Entry 5WJB (X-ray diffraction, 2.90 A resolution); this record covers chains A and B.

# Chain A (and B)
Protein: Capsid assembly scaffolding protein, Myosin-7
From: Bacillus phage phi29
Notes: fragment: UNP P13848 residues 2-47, UNP P12833 residues 1733-1797; chain B of this document is another copy of the same molecule, construct and numbering; everything in this record applies to it too
UniProt: chimeric construct of P13848, P12883: residues 2-48 from P13848 (SCAF_BPPH2) positions 2-48 (same numbers); residues 1733-1797 from P12883 positions 1733-1797 (same numbers)
Chain sequence (137 residues; row label = number of the first residue in the row; note: 1684 numbers in that range are skipped by the numbering (no residue carries them; nothing is unmodelled there); numbers below 1 keep their minus sign (Met-23 is residue -23)):
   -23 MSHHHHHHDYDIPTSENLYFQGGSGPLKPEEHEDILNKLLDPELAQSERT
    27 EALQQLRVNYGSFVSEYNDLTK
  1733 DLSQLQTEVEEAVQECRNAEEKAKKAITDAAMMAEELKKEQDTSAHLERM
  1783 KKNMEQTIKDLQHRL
Unresolved in the structure: -23 to 1 (chain B: -23 to -9)
Construct notes: expression tag (-23 to 1)

# Chain A / chain B interface
Residue-residue contacts (94; chain A residue first):
  Pro2(A) - Tyr43(B)
  Leu3(A) - Tyr36(B)  hydrogen bond (backbone-side chain)
  Pro5(A) - Val40(B)  hydrophobic
  His8(A) - Leu32(B)
  His8(A) - Tyr36(B)
  Glu9(A) - Arg33(B)  salt bridge
  Leu12(A) - Leu29(B)
  Leu12(A) - Arg33(B)
  Leu15(A) - Arg25(B)  hydrogen bond (backbone-side chain)
  Leu16(A) - Gln22(B)
  Leu16(A) - Arg25(B)
  Leu16(A) - Leu29(B)  hydrophobic
  Pro18(A) - Gln22(B)
  Gln22(A) - Leu16(B)
  Arg25(A) - Arg25(B)
  Leu29(A) - Leu12(B)
  Leu32(A) - His8(B)
  Arg33(A) - Glu9(B)  salt bridge
  Arg33(A) - Leu12(B)
  Asn35(A) - Tyr36(B)  hydrogen bond
  Tyr36(A) - Pro2(B)
  Tyr36(A) - Leu3(B)  hydrogen bond (side chain-backbone)
  Tyr36(A) - His8(B)
  Tyr36(A) - Asn35(B)  hydrogen bond
  Phe39(A) - Tyr36(B)  hydrophobic
  Phe39(A) - Phe39(B)  hydrophobic
  Phe39(A) - Val40(B)  hydrophobic
  Phe39(A) - Tyr43(B)  hydrophobic
  Glu42(A) - Tyr43(B)  hydrogen bond
  Tyr43(A) - Phe39(B)  hydrophobic
  Tyr43(A) - Glu42(B)  hydrogen bond
  Tyr43(A) - Leu46(B)  hydrophobic
  Leu46(A) - Tyr43(B)  hydrophobic
  Leu1734(A) - Asp1733(B)
  Leu1734(A) - Leu1734(B)  hydrophobic
  Leu1734(A) - Leu1737(B)
  Leu1737(A) - Leu1734(B)  hydrophobic
  Leu1737(A) - Leu1737(B)  hydrophobic
  Leu1737(A) - Val1741(B)  hydrophobic
  Gln1738(A) - Leu1737(B)
  Glu1740(A) - Val1741(B)
  Val1741(A) - Leu1737(B)  hydrophobic
  Val1741(A) - Val1741(B)  hydrophobic
  Ala1744(A) - Ala1744(B)  hydrophobic
  Ala1744(A) - Cys1748(B)
  Glu1747(A) - Cys1748(B)
  Cys1748(A) - Glu1747(B)
  Cys1748(A) - Cys1748(B)
  Cys1748(A) - Ala1751(B)  hydrophobic
  Ala1751(A) - Ala1751(B)
  Ala1751(A) - Glu1752(B)
  Ala1751(A) - Ala1755(B)
  Ala1755(A) - Ala1755(B)  hydrophobic
  Ala1755(A) - Ala1758(B)
  Ala1758(A) - Ala1758(B)  hydrophobic
  Ala1758(A) - Ile1759(B)
  Ala1758(A) - Ala1762(B)
  Ile1759(A) - Ala1758(B)  hydrophobic
  Met1765(A) - Met1765(B)
  Met1765(A) - Leu1769(B)  hydrophobic
  Ala1766(A) - Met1765(B)  hydrophobic
  Glu1768(A) - Leu1769(B)
  Leu1769(A) - Met1765(B)  hydrophobic
  Leu1769(A) - Glu1768(B)
  Leu1769(A) - Leu1769(B)
  Leu1769(A) - Glu1772(B)
  Glu1772(A) - Glu1772(B)
  Glu1772(A) - Gln1773(B)
  Glu1772(A) - Ser1776(B)  hydrogen bond
  Gln1773(A) - Glu1772(B)
  Ser1776(A) - Glu1772(B)  hydrogen bond
  Ser1776(A) - Ser1776(B)  hydrogen bond
  Ser1776(A) - Leu1779(B)
  Leu1779(A) - Ser1776(B)
  Leu1779(A) - Leu1779(B)  hydrophobic
  Leu1779(A) - Glu1780(B)
  Met1782(A) - Lys1783(B)
  Lys1783(A) - Met1786(B)
  Met1786(A) - Lys1783(B)
  Met1786(A) - Met1786(B)
  Met1786(A) - Glu1787(B)
  Met1786(A) - Ile1790(B)  hydrophobic
  Glu1787(A) - Met1786(B)
  Ile1790(A) - Met1786(B)  hydrophobic
  Ile1790(A) - Thr1789(B)
  Ile1790(A) - Ile1790(B)  hydrophobic
  Ile1790(A) - Leu1793(B)  hydrophobic
  Leu1793(A) - Ile1790(B)
  Leu1793(A) - Leu1793(B)  hydrophobic
  Leu1793(A) - Gln1794(B)
  Leu1793(A) - Leu1797(B)  hydrophobic
  Leu1797(A) - Leu1793(B)  hydrophobic
  Leu1797(A) - Arg1796(B)
  Leu1797(A) - Leu1797(B)  hydrophobic
Other interface residues (no listed pair), chain A (60 interface residues in all): Lys4, Asn13, Val40, Thr47, Asp1733, Val1745, Glu1752, Lys1754, Ala1762, Thr1775, Glu1780, Thr1789, Arg1796
Other interface residues (no listed pair), chain B (59 interface residues in all): Lys4, Pro5, Asn13, Thr26, Thr47, Gln1738, Glu1740, Val1745, Lys1754, Ala1766, Thr1775

# Summary
The interface between chain A and chain B involves 60 residues on one side and 59 on the other; the contacts
include 10 hydrogen bonds and 2 salt bridges. Polar contacts include Glu9(A)-Arg33(B), Leu3(A)-Tyr36(B) and
Leu15(A)-Arg25(B).
Both chains are Capsid assembly scaffolding protein, Myosin-7 (Bacillus phage phi29). Entry 5WJB (Crystal
Structure of Amino Acids 1733-1797 of Human Beta Cardiac Myosin Fused to Gp7) was determined by X-ray
diffraction (same publication as 5WLZ, 5WME and 5WLQ).
